6EOY - chains A and B; structure by X-ray diffraction, 1.38 A resolution.

== Chain A (and B) ==
Protein: Transthyretin
Organism: Homo sapiens
Notes: chain B of this document is another copy of the same molecule, construct and numbering; everything in this record applies to it too
UniProtKB: P02766 (TTHY_HUMAN); residues 10-124 here correspond to UniProt positions 30-144 (UniProt number = residue number + 20)
Amino-acid sequence (115 residues; numbered 10 to 124; the number before each row is that of its first residue):
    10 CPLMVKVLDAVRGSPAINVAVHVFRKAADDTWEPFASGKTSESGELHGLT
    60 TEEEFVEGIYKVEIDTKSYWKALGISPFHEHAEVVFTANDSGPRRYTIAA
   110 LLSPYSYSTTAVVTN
UniProt features mapped onto this chain:
  - binding site (L-thyroxine): Lys15, Glu54, Ser117
  - modified residue: Cys10 (Sulfocysteine), Glu42 (4-carboxyglutamate), Ser52 (Phosphoserine)
  - glycosylation: Asn98 (N-linked (GlcNAc...) asparagine)
Ligand contacts: 4-(1,3-benzothiazol-2-yl)-2-methyl-aniline (BM8): Lys15, Leu17, Ala108, Ala109, Leu110, Ser117, Thr118, Thr119

== How chain A and chain B interact ==
Residue-residue contacts (40):
  Phe87(A) with Phe95(B), hydrophobic; Tyr105(B), hydrophobic; Ile107(B), hydrophobic; Ala120(B), hydrophobic; Val122(B), hydrophobic
  His88(A) with Val93(B); Val94(B)
  Glu89(A) with Val94(B), hydrogen bond (backbone-backbone); Thr96(B), hydrogen bond
  His90(A) with Val94(B)
  Glu92(A) with Lys70(B); Glu92(B); Val94(B); Tyr116(B), hydrogen bond (backbone-side chain)
  Val93(A) with His88(B)
  Val94(A) with His88(B); Glu89(B), hydrogen bond (backbone-backbone); His90(B); Glu92(B)
  Phe95(A) with Phe87(B), hydrophobic
  Thr96(A) with Glu89(B), hydrogen bond
  Tyr105(A) with Phe87(B), hydrophobic
  Ile107(A) with Phe87(B), hydrophobic
  Tyr114(A) with Thr119(B), hydrogen bond (backbone-side chain); Ala120(B), hydrogen bond (backbone-backbone); Val122(B), hydrophobic
  Ser115(A) with Thr118(B), hydrogen bond (side chain-backbone); Thr119(B)
  Tyr116(A) with Glu92(B), hydrogen bond (side chain-backbone); Ser117(B); Thr118(B), hydrogen bond (backbone-backbone)
  Ser117(A) with Tyr116(B); Ser117(B), hydrogen bond
  Thr118(A) with Ser115(B), hydrogen bond (backbone-side chain); Tyr116(B), hydrogen bond (backbone-backbone)
  Thr119(A) with Tyr114(B), hydrogen bond (side chain-backbone); Ser115(B)
  Ala120(A) with Phe87(B), hydrophobic; Tyr114(B), hydrogen bond (backbone-backbone)
  Val122(A) with Phe87(B), hydrophobic
Interface residues without a listed pair, chain A (22 interface residues in all): Ile68, Lys70, Lys76
Interface residues without a listed pair, chain B (22 interface residues in all): Ile68, Lys76

== Overview ==
The chain A/chain B interface involves 22 residues from each chain; the contacts include 15 hydrogen bonds.
Polar contacts include Glu89(A)-Thr96(B), Glu92(A)-Tyr116(B) and Tyr114(A)-Thr119(B). Chain A binds
4-(1,3-benzothiazol-2-yl)-2-methyl-aniline. UniProt lists 3 L-thyroxine-binding residues on chain A.
Both chains are Transthyretin (Homo sapiens). Entry 6EOY (Transthyretin in complex with
4-(1,3-Benzothiazol-2-yl)-2-methylaniline) was determined by X-ray diffraction, deposited together with 6EP1.
